PDB entry 8DR7 | electron microscopy, 2.70 A resolution | chains A and K of the 11 polymer chains in the assembly

[Chain A]
Molecule: Replication factor C subunit 1
Organism: Saccharomyces cerevisiae
UniProtKB: P38630 (RFC1_YEAST); numbering as in UniProt (aligned over 1-861)
Amino-acid sequence (918 residues; each row starts with the number of its first residue):
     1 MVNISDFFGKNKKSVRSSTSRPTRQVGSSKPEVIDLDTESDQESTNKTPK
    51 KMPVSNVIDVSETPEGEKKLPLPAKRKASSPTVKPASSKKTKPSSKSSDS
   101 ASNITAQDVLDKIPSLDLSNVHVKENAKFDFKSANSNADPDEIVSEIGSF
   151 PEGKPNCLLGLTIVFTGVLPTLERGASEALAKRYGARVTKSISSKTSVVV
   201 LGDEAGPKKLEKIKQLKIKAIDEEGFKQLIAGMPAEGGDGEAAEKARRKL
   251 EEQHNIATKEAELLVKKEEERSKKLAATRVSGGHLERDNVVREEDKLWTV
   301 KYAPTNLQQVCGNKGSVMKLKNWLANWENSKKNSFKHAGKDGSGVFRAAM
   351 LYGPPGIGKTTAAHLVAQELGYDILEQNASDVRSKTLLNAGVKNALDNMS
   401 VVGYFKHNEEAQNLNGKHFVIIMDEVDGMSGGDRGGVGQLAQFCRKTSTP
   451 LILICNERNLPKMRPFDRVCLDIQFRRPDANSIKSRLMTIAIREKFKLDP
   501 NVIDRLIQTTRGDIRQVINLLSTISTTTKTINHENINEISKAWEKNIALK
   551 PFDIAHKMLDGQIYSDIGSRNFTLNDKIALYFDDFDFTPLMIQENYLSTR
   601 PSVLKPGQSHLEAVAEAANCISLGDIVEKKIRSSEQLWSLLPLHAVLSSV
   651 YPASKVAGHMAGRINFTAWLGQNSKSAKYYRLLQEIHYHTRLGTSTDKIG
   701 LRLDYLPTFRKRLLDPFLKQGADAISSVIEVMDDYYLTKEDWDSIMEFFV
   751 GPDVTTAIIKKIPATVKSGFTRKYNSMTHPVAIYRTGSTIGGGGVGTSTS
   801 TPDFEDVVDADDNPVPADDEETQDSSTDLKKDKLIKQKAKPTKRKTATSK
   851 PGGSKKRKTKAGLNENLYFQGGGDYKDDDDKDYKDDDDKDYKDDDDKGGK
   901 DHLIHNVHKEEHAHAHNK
Not modelled in the structure: 1-289, 787-918
Construct notes: expression tag (862-918)
Curated features (UniProtKB/Swiss-Prot):
  - motif (Nuclear localization signal): Lys830 to Leu834, Lys855 to Lys860
  - binding site (ATP): Thr299, Cys311, Gly353 to Thr361, Asn456
  - modified residue: Thr38 (Phosphothreonine), Ser40 (Phosphoserine), Thr63 (Phosphothreonine)
  - mutagenesis: Asp427 (D427H: In cs mutant CDC44-2; causes cell cycle arrest), Gly436 (G436R: In cs mutant CDC44-3/4; causes cell cycle arrest), Gly512 (G512A: In cs mutant CDC44-9; no effect), Asp513 (D513N: In cs mutants CDC44-1/5/8 and CDC44-9; causes cell cycle arrest)
Ligand contacts: ATP-gamma-S (AGS; phosphothiophosphoric acid-adenylate ester): Thr299, Tyr302, Ala303, Pro304, Gln309, Val310, Cys311, Pro355, Gly356, Ile357, Gly358, Lys359, Thr360, Thr361, Asn456, Arg486, Ile514, Arg515, Ile518

[Chain K]
Molecule: 11-nt DNA strand
Sequence (11 nucleotides; each row starts with the number of its first residue; numbering starts at 0):
     0 AGGGGGGGGGG

[Chain A / chain K interface]
Pairs across the interface (9; chain A residue first):
  Lys314(A) with DG6(K), phosphate contact
  Gly315(A) with DG6(K), hydrogen bond to the phosphate
  Arg476(A) with DG5(K), hydrogen bond to the sugar
  His556(A) with DA0(K), hydrogen bond to the base
  Met660(A) with DA0(K), sugar contact
  Gly662(A) with DA0(K), sugar contact
  Arg663(A) with DA0(K), base contact; DG1(K), sugar contact
  Ile664(A) with DA0(K), base contact
Other interface residues (no listed pair), chain A (9 interface residues in all): Asn313
Other interface residues (no listed pair), chain K (5 interface residues in all): DG4

[Overview]
9 residues of chain A face 5 of chain K across their interface, with 3 hydrogen bonds. Among the polar pairs
are His556(A)-DA0(K), Arg476(A)-DG5(K) and Gly315(A)-DG6(K). Bound to chain A: ATP-gamma-S. From UniProt: 12
ATP-binding residues and 4 mutagenesis sites on chain A.
Chain A is Replication factor C subunit 1 (Saccharomyces cerevisiae) and chain K is an 11-nt DNA strand; the
structure, Open state of RFC:PCNA bound to a nicked dsDNA, was determined by electron microscopy together with
8DQW, 8DQX, 8DQZ, 8DR0, 8DR1, 8DR3 and 3 further entries from the same study.
